7MQR - chains E and F of the 10 polymer chains in the assembly; structure by electron microscopy, 4.10 A resolution (low resolution: residue-level contacts below are approximate; hydrogen-bond / salt-bridge calls are withheld).

Chain E (and F):
Name: Isoform Short of Insulin receptor
From: Homo sapiens
Notes: EC 2.7.10.1; fragment: Ectodomain; chain F of this document is another copy of the same molecule, construct and numbering; everything in this record applies to it too
UniProt: P06213 (INSR_HUMAN), isoform P06213-2; residues 1-916 here correspond to UniProt positions 28-943 (UniProt number = residue number + 27)
Amino-acid sequence (916 residues; numbered 1 to 916; the number before each row is that of its first residue):
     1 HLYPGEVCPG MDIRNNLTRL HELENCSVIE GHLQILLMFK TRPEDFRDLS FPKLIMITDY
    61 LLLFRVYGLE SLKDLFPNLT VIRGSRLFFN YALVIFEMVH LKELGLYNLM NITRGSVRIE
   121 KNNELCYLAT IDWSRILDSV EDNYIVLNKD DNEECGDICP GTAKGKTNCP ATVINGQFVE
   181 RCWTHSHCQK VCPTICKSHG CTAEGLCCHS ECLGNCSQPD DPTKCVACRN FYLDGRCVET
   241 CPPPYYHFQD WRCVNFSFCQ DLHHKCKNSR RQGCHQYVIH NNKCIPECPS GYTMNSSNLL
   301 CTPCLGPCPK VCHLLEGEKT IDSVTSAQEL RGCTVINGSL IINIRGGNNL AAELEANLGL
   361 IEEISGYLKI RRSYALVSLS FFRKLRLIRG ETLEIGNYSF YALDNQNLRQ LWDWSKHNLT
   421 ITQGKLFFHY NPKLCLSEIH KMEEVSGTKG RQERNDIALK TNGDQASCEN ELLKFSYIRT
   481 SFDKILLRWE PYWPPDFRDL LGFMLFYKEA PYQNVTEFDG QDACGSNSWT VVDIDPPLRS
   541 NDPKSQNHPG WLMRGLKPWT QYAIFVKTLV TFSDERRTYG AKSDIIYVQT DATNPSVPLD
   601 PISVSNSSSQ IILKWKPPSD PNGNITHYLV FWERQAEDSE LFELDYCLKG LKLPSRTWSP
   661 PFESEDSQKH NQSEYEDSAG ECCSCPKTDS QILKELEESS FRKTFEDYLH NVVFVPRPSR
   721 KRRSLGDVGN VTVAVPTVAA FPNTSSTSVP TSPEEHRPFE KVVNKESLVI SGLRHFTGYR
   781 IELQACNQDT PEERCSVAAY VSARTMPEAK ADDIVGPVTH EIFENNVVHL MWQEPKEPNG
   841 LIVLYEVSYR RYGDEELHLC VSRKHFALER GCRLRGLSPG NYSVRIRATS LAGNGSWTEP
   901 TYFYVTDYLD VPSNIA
Unresolved in the structure: 163-167, 271-273, 519-527, 657-690, 718-753, 911-916
Swiss-Prot annotation at these positions:
  - region: Glu706 to Phe714 (Insulin-binding)
  - site: Phe39 (Insulin-binding)
  - modified residue: Ser373 (Phosphoserine), Tyr374 (Phosphotyrosine), Ser380 (Phosphoserine)
  - glycosylation (N-linked (GlcNAc...) asparagine): Asn16, Asn25, Asn78, Asn111, Asn215, Asn255, Asn295, Asn337, Asn397, Asn418, Asn514, Asn606, Asn624, Asn671
Disulfide bonds: Cys8-Cys26, Cys126-Cys155, Cys159-Cys182, Cys169-Cys188, Cys192-Cys201, Cys196-Cys207, Cys208-Cys216, Cys212-Cys225, Cys228-Cys237, Cys241-Cys253, Cys259-Cys284, Cys266-Cys274, Cys288-Cys301, Cys304-Cys308, Cys312-Cys333, Cys435-Cys468, Cys647-Cys860, Cys786-Cys795
Covalently attached groups: N-acetylglucosamine (NAG) linked to Asn16, Asn25, Asn111, Asn215, Asn255, Asn337, Asn397, Asn418, Asn606, Asn624

How chain E and chain F interact:
Contacting residue pairs - 80 pairs, chain E then chain F:
  Arg14(E) - Val713(F)
  Leu36(E) - Val713(F)
  Leu37(E) - Phe714(F)
  Phe88(E) - Leu709(F)
  Phe88(E) - Val712(F)
  Phe89(E) - Phe701(F)
  Phe89(E) - Phe705(F)
  Phe89(E) - Tyr708(F)
  Tyr91(E) - Phe701(F)
  Tyr91(E) - Phe705(F)
  Val94(E) - Phe705(F)
  Phe96(E) - Phe705(F)
  Phe96(E) - Glu706(F)
  Phe96(E) - Leu709(F)
  Arg118(E) - Phe701(F)
  Arg118(E) - Arg702(F)
  Arg118(E) - Phe705(F)
  Lys121(E) - Glu706(F)
  Tyr144(E) - Glu698(F)
  Tyr144(E) - Arg702(F)
  Asp322(E) - Tyr708(F)
  Thr325(E) - Tyr708(F)
  Arg345(E) - Glu697(F)
  Arg345(E) - Ser700(F)
  Arg345(E) - Phe701(F)
  Gly346(E) - Glu697(F)
  Arg372(E) - Asp574(F)
  Tyr374(E) - Glu697(F)
  Glu394(E) - Arg454(F)
  Ile395(E) - Arg454(F)
  Tyr401(E) - Arg454(F)
  Asp404(E) - Lys460(F)
  Gln406(E) - Leu693(F)
  Phe427(E) - Asn455(F)
  Tyr430(E) - Lys460(F)
  Tyr430(E) - Thr461(F)
  Arg454(E) - Glu394(F)
  Arg454(E) - Ile395(F)
  Arg454(E) - Tyr401(F)
  Asn455(E) - Phe427(F)
  Lys460(E) - Asp404(F)
  Lys460(E) - Tyr430(F)
  Thr461(E) - Tyr430(F)
  Asp574(E) - Arg372(F)
  Lys649(E) - Arg887(F)
  Lys649(E) - Trp897(F)
  Leu693(E) - Gln406(F)
  Glu697(E) - Arg345(F)
  Glu697(E) - Gly346(F)
  Glu697(E) - Tyr374(F)
  Glu698(E) - Tyr144(F)
  Ser700(E) - Arg345(F)
  Phe701(E) - Phe89(F)
  Phe701(E) - Tyr91(F)
  Phe701(E) - Arg118(F)
  Phe701(E) - Arg345(F)
  Arg702(E) - Arg118(F)
  Arg702(E) - Tyr144(F)
  Phe705(E) - Tyr91(F)
  Phe705(E) - Val94(F)
  Phe705(E) - Phe96(F)
  Phe705(E) - Arg118(F)
  Phe705(E) - Glu120(F)
  Glu706(E) - Phe96(F)
  Glu706(E) - Lys121(F)
  Tyr708(E) - Phe89(F)
  Tyr708(E) - Asp322(F)
  Tyr708(E) - Thr325(F)
  Leu709(E) - Phe88(F)
  Leu709(E) - Phe96(F)
  Val712(E) - Phe88(F)
  Val713(E) - Arg14(F)
  Val713(E) - Leu36(F)
  Val713(E) - Phe64(F)
  Phe714(E) - Leu37(F)
  Phe714(E) - Phe64(F)
  Glu856(E) - Leu859(F)
  His858(E) - His858(F)
  Leu859(E) - Glu856(F)
  Arg887(E) - Lys649(F)
Other interface residues (no listed pair), chain E (63 interface residues in all): Leu62, Phe64, Glu120, Gly396, His429, Glu453, Phe572, Lys652, Lys694, Thr704, His710, Asp854, Leu857, Arg875, Gly876, Trp897
Other interface residues (no listed pair), chain F (62 interface residues in all): Leu62, Gly396, His429, Glu453, Phe572, Lys652, Lys694, Thr704, Asp854, Leu857, Arg875, Gly876

Overview:
63 residues of chain E and 62 residues of chain F are in contact. Covalently linked N-acetylglucosamine: at
Asn16(E), Asn25(E), Asn111(E), Asn215(E), Asn255(E) and Asn337(E) and 4 more.
Both chains are Isoform Short of Insulin receptor (Homo sapiens). Entry 7MQR (The insulin receptor ectodomain
in complex with four venom hybrid insulins - symmetric conformation) was determined by electron microscopy,
deposited together with 7MQO and 7MQS.
